PDB entry 5LM4 | X-ray diffraction, 3.10 A resolution | chain A

== Chain A ==
Name: Excitatory amino acid transporter 1, Neutral amino acid transporter B(0)
Organism: Homo sapiens
UniProtKB: chimeric construct of P43003, Q15758: residues 1-149 from P43003 (EAA1_HUMAN) positions 1-149 (same numbers); residues 150-222 from Q15758 positions 158-230 (UniProt number = residue number + 8); residues 223-522 from P43003 (EAA1_HUMAN) positions 243-542 (UniProt number = residue number + 20)
Chain sequence (522 residues; each row starts with the number of its first residue):
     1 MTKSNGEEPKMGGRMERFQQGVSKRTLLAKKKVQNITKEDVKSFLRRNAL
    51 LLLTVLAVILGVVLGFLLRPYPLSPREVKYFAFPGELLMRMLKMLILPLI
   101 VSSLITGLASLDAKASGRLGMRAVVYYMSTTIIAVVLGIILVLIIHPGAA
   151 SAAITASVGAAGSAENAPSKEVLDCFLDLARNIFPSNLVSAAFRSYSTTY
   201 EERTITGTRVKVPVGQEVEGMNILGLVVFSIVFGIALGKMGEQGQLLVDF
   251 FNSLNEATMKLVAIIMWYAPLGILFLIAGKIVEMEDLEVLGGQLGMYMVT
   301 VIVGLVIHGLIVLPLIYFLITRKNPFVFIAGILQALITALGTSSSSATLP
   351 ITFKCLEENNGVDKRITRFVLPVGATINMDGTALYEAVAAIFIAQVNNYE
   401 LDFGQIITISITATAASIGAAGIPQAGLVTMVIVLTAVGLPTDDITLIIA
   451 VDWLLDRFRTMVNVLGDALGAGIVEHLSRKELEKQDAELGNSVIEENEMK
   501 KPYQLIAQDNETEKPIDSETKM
Unresolved in the structure: 1-38, 146-170, 199-215, 284-294, 396-401, 487-522
Construct notes: engineered mutation S23 (Arg in P43003), F44 (Tyr in P43003), R46 (Phe in P43003), L50 (Phe in P43003), L51 (Val in P43003), L56 (Thr in P43003), L60 (Val in P43003), V62 (Thr in P43003), V63 (Ile in P43003), L67 (Thr in P43003), P72 (Arg in P43003), L73 (Met in P43003), P75 (Tyr in P43003), A82 (Ser in P43003), K93 (Gln in P43003), I96 (Val in P43003), V101 (Ile in P43003), I105 (Val in P43003), L108 (Met in P43003), S110 (Ala in P43003), A113 (Ser in P43003), R118 (Lys in P43003), L119 (Met in P43003), S129 (Thr in P43003), L137 (Ile in P43003), L141 (Ile in P43003), L143 (Ile in P43003), A149 (Lys in P43003), T155 (Asn163 in Q15758), C175 (Ser183 in Q15758), T204 (Asn212 in Q15758), I223 (Ala243 in P43003), I231 (Met251 in P43003), V232 (Cys252 in P43003), I235 (Phe255 in P43003), A236 (Val256 in P43003), L237 (Ile257 in P43003), K239 (Asn259 in P43003), G241 (Lys261 in P43003), L246 (Ala266 in P43003), V248 (Arg268 in P43003), D249 (Glu269 in P43003), N252 (Asp272 in P43003), T258 (Ile278 in P43003), K260 (Arg280 in P43003), I264 (Val284 in P43003), L271 (Val291 in P43003), L287 (Met307 in P43003), E288 (Gly308 in P43003), L290 (Ile310 in P43003), G295 (Ala315 in P43003), M298 (Thr318 in P43003), V306 (Leu326 in P43003), G309 (Ala329 in P43003), L310 (Val330 in P43003), I316 (Leu336 in P43003), I320 (Val340 in P43003), F326 (Trp346 in P43003), A330 (Gly350 in P43003), I332 (Leu352 in P43003), I366 (Val386 in P43003), V388 (Leu408 in P43003), Y399 (Phe419 in P43003), D402 (Asn422 in P43003), A437 (Ser457 in P43003), L454 (Phe474 in P43003), F458 (Leu478 in P43003), M461 (Thr481 in P43003), V462 (Thr482 in P43003), A468 (Ser488 in P43003), K480 (His500 in P43003), E483 (Lys503 in P43003), K484 (Asn504 in P43003), Q485 (Arg505 in P43003), A487 (Val507 in P43003), L489 (Met509 in P43003)
Bound ions: Na+: T376, S417, I418, A420
Ligand contacts:
  - L-ASP (6Z6; 2-Amino-5,6,7,8-tetrahydro-4-(4-methoxyphenyl)-7-(naphthalen-1-yl)-5-oxo-4H-chromene-3-carbonitrile): L104, L108, A113, S116, G117, G120, M121, A123, V124, Y127, I231, I235, F369, V370, V373, I377
  - aspartic acid (ASP): S343, S344, S345, M379, T382, A421, G422, I423, P424, Q425, A426, G427, D456, R459, T460, N463
Curated features (UniProtKB/Swiss-Prot):
  - binding site (L-aspartate): S343 to S345, T382, I423 to G427, D456, N463
  - binding site (Na(+)): G374, T376, N378, N463, D467
  - modified residue: S492 (Phosphoserine)

== Overview ==
Bound to chain A: aspartic acid and L-ASP. T376, S417, I418 and A420 form the Na+ site. From UniProt: 11
L-aspartate-binding residues and 5 Na+-binding residues.
Chain A is Excitatory amino acid transporter 1, Neutral amino acid transporter B(0) (Homo sapiens); the
structure, Structure of the thermostalilized EAAT1 cryst-II mutant in complex with L-ASP and the allosteric
inhibitor UCPH101, was determined by X-ray diffraction, deposited together with 5LLM, 5LLU and 5MJU.
